Entry 7YP1 (electron microscopy, 3.54 A resolution); this record covers chains B and D of the 4 polymer chains in the assembly.

Chain B:
Protein: EBV gL
Organism: Human gammaherpesvirus 4
Chain sequence (80 residues; each row starts with the number of its first residue; note: 8 numbers in that range are skipped by the numbering (no residue carries them; nothing is unmodelled there)):
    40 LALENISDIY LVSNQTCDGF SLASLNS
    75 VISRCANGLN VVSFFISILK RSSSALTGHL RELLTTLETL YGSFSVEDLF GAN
Disordered / not traced: 125-127
Reported in the primary citation:
  - conformationally variable residues (loop rearrangement): Val51 to Ser60

Chain D:
Protein: 10E4 heavy chain
Organism: Oryctolagus cuniculus
Chain sequence (115 residues; numbered 2 to 116; the number before each row is that of its first residue):
     2 QQVKESGGRL VTPGTPLTLT CTASGFSLST YWMSWVRQAP GKGLEYIGVI GGSGSTYYAS
    62 WAKGRFTISK TSTTVDLKIT SPTTEDTATY FCARDSGAGV RFRFWGPGTL VTVSS
Cystine bridges: Cys22-Cys93

Interface between chain B and chain D:
Contacting residue pairs - 18 pairs, chain B then chain D:
  Thr113(B) - Trp33(D)  hydrogen bond (backbone-side chain)
  Thr113(B) - Gly98(D)
  Thr113(B) - Ala99(D)
  Thr113(B) - Gly100(D)
  Leu114(B) - Gly98(D)
  Gly116(B) - Trp33(D)
  Gly116(B) - Gly53(D)
  Gly116(B) - Ser54(D)  hydrogen bond (backbone-side chain)
  Ser117(B) - Thr31(D)
  Ser117(B) - Tyr32(D)
  Ser117(B) - Trp33(D)
  Ser117(B) - Gly53(D)
  Ser117(B) - Gly98(D)
  Phe118(B) - Thr31(D)
  Phe118(B) - Ser54(D)
  Ser119(B) - Ser30(D)  hydrogen bond
  Ser119(B) - Gly53(D)
  Asp122(B) - Ser30(D)
Also at the interface, not in a pair above, chain B (8 interface residues in all): Asn53
Also at the interface, not in a pair above, chain D (12 interface residues in all): Leu29, Gly52, Ser56
The authors on this interface:
  - epitope / paratope residues, chain B: Leu104(B), Phe118(B)

Summary:
8 residues of chain B and 12 residues of chain D are in contact; the contacts include 3 hydrogen bonds. Polar
contacts include Thr113(B)-Trp33(D), Gly116(B)-Ser54(D) and Ser119(B)-Ser30(D). The paper reports
epitope/paratope residues Leu104(B) and Phe118(B); conformational variability at Val51(B).
Chain B is EBV gL (Human gammaherpesvirus 4) and chain D is 10E4 heavy chain (Oryctolagus cuniculus); the
structure, Cryo-EM structure of EBV gHgL-gp42 in complex with mAb 10E4 (localized refinement), was determined
by electron microscopy (same publication as 7YOY).
